Entry 3PTR (X-ray diffraction, 1.95 A resolution); this record covers chain B.

== Chain B ==
Molecule: PHD finger protein 2
Source organism: Homo sapiens
Notes: fragment: Jumonji domain
Reference sequence: O75151 (PHF2_HUMAN); numbering as in UniProt (aligned over 60-451)
Chain sequence (392 residues; each row starts with the number of its first residue):
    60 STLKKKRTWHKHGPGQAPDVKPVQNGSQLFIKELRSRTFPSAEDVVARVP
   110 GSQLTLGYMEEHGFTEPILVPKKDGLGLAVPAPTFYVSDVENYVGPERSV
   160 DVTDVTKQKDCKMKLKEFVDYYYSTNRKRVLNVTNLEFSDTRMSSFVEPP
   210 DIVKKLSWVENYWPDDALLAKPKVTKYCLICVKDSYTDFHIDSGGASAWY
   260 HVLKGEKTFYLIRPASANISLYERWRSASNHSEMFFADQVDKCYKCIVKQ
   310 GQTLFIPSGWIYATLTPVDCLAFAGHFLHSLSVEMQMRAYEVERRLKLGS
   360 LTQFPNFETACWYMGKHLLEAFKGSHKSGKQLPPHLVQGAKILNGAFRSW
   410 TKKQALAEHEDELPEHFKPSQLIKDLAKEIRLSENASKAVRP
Not modelled in the structure: 60-79, 446-451
UniProt features mapped onto this chain:
  - binding site (2-oxoglutarate): Thr-193, Thr-246, Tyr-259, Lys-266, Tyr-321, Thr-323
  - binding site (Fe cation): His-249, Asp-251, Tyr-321
  - mutagenesis: His-249 (H249A: Abolishes demethylase activity), Tyr-321 (Y321H: Does not alter iron-binding nor activates histone demethylase activity)
From the paper describing this entry:
  - contacts within the chain: Tyr-259/Tyr-321
  - conformationally variable residues (side-chain flip): Tyr-259
  - mutagenesis - Y321H (Kd 50 uM): unchanged binding to Ni2+
  - mutagenesis - Y321H: unchanged catalytic activity
  - specificity-determining residues: His-335 (proposed by the authors, not directly observed)

== Overview ==
UniProt lists 6 residues binding 2-oxoglutarate, 3 Fe cation-binding residues and 2 mutagenesis sites. From
the paper: Y321H leaves binding to Ni2+ unchanged; the specificity determinant His-335.
Chain B is PHD finger protein 2 (Homo sapiens); the structure, PHF2 Jumonji domain, was determined by X-ray
diffraction together with 3PU3, 3PU8, 3PUA and 3PUS from the same study.
